Entry 4Y6A (X-ray diffraction, 2.60 A resolution); this record covers chains L and V of the 30 polymer chains in the assembly.

[Chain L]
Protein: Proteasome subunit beta type-6
Organism: Saccharomyces cerevisiae
Notes: EC 3.4.25.1
Reference sequence: P23724 (PSB6_YEAST); residues 1-222 here correspond to UniProt positions 20-241 (UniProt number = residue number + 19)
Amino-acid sequence (222 residues; row label = number of the first residue in the row):
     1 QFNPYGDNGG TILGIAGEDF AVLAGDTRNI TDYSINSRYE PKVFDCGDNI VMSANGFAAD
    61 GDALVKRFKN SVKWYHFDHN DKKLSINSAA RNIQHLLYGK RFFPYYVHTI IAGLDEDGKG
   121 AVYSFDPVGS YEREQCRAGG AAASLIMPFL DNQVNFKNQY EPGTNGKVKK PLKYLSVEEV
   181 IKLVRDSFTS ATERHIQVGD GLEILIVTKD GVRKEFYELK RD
Bound ions: Mg2+: Asp-222 (shared with Ile-163(V), Asp-166(V), Ser-169(V) of chain V)

[Chain V]
Protein: Proteasome subunit beta type-2
Organism: Saccharomyces cerevisiae
Notes: EC 3.4.25.1; engineered mutation(s): His114Asp
Reference sequence: P25043 (PSB2_YEAST); residues 1-232 here correspond to UniProt positions 30-261 (UniProt number = residue number + 29)
Amino-acid sequence (232 residues; numbered 1 to 232; the number before each row is that of its first residue):
     1 TTIVGVKFNN GVVIAADTRS TQGPIVADKN CAKLHRISPK IWCAGAGTAA DTEAVTQLIG
    61 SNIELHSLYT SREPRVVSAL QMLKQHLFKY QGHIGAYLIV AGVDPTGSHL FSIDAHGSTD
   121 VGYYLSLGSG SLAAMAVLES HWKQDLTKEE AIKLASDAIQ AGIWNDLGSG SNVDVCVMEI
   181 GKDAEYLRNY LTPNVREEKQ KSYKFPRGTT AVLKESIVNI CDIQEEQVDI TA
Not modelled in the structure: 227-232
Sequence notes: conflict Asp-114 (His143 in P25043)
Bound ions: Mg2+: Ile-163, Asp-166, Ser-169 (shared with Asp-222(L) of chain L)
Curated features (UniProtKB/Swiss-Prot):
  - active site: Thr-1 (Nucleophile)

[How chain L and chain V interact]
Contacting residue pairs (60):
  Arg-28(L) / Leu-167(V)
  Ile-30(L) / Leu-167(V)  hydrophobic
  Asp-32(L) / Leu-167(V)
  Tyr-33(L) / Asp-166(V)
  Tyr-33(L) / Leu-167(V)  hydrogen bond (backbone-backbone)
  Tyr-33(L) / Gly-168(V)
  Ile-35(L) / Trp-164(V)
  Ile-35(L) / Leu-167(V)  hydrophobic
  Arg-38(L) / Trp-164(V)  hydrogen bond (side chain-backbone)
  Arg-38(L) / Asn-165(V)
  Phe-149(L) / Tyr-203(V)
  Asn-152(L) / Phe-205(V)
  Gln-153(L) / Tyr-203(V)
  Gln-153(L) / Phe-205(V)
  Asn-158(L) / Thr-209(V)
  Gln-159(L) / Phe-205(V)
  Gln-159(L) / Thr-209(V)
  Tyr-160(L) / Thr-209(V)  hydrogen bond (backbone-backbone)
  Tyr-160(L) / Ala-211(V)  hydrophobic
  Pro-162(L) / Pro-206(V)  hydrophobic
  Pro-162(L) / Arg-207(V)
  Pro-162(L) / Gly-208(V)
  Asn-165(L) / Thr-210(V)
  Asn-165(L) / Val-212(V)
  Gly-166(L) / Ala-211(V)
  Glu-179(L) / Lys-201(V)
  Lys-182(L) / Gln-200(V)
  Leu-183(L) / Tyr-203(V)
  Arg-185(L) / Glu-197(V)  salt bridge
  Arg-185(L) / Gln-200(V)  hydrogen bond
  Asp-186(L) / Lys-199(V)
  Asp-186(L) / Gln-200(V)  hydrogen bond (side chain-backbone)
  Asp-186(L) / Lys-201(V)  hydrogen bond (side chain-backbone)
  Asp-186(L) / Tyr-203(V)  hydrogen bond
  Thr-189(L) / Arg-196(V)
  Ser-190(L) / Arg-196(V)
  Glu-193(L) / Val-26(V)
  Glu-193(L) / Lys-29(V)  salt bridge
  Glu-193(L) / Arg-196(V)
  Arg-194(L) / Pro-24(V)
  Arg-194(L) / Ile-25(V)
  Arg-194(L) / Val-26(V)  hydrogen bond (backbone-backbone)
  Arg-194(L) / Ala-27(V)  hydrogen bond (side chain-backbone)
  Arg-194(L) / Lys-29(V)
  His-195(L) / Pro-24(V)
  His-195(L) / Ile-25(V)
  Ile-196(L) / Arg-19(V)
  Ile-196(L) / Thr-21(V)
  Ile-196(L) / Pro-24(V)  hydrogen bond (backbone-backbone)
  Ile-196(L) / Val-26(V)  hydrophobic
  Ile-196(L) / Leu-167(V)
  Lys-220(L) / Asn-194(V)  hydrogen bond (side chain-backbone)
  Arg-221(L) / Trp-164(V)
  Asp-222(L) / Arg-19(V)  salt bridge
  Asp-222(L) / Ile-163(V)
  Asp-222(L) / Trp-164(V)
  Asp-222(L) / Ser-169(V)
  Asp-222(L) / Gly-170(V)
  Asp-222(L) / Ser-171(V)  hydrogen bond (side chain-backbone)
  Asp-222(L) / Asn-194(V)
Also at the interface, not in a pair above, chain L (33 interface residues in all): Ser-34, Leu-145, Glu-161, Glu-218
Also at the interface, not in a pair above, chain V (34 interface residues in all): Gly-23, Asp-28, Val-195

[Overview]
The interface between chain L and chain V involves 33 residues on one side and 34 on the other, with 12
hydrogen bonds and 3 salt bridges. Polar pairs include Arg-185(L)/Glu-197(V), Glu-193(L)/Lys-29(V) and
Asp-222(L)/Arg-19(V). Curated annotation (UniProt) lists active-site residue Thr-1(V) on chain V.
Chain L is Proteasome subunit beta type-6 and chain V is Proteasome subunit beta type-2, both from
Saccharomyces cerevisiae; the structure, Yeast 20S proteasome beta2-H114D mutant in complex with Ac-PAD-ep,
was determined by X-ray diffraction (same publication as 4Y69, 4Y6V, 4Y6Z, 4Y70, 4Y74, 4Y75 and 34 further
entries).
